6BJ2 - chains E and C of the 5 polymer chains in the assembly; structure by X-ray diffraction, 3.35 A resolution.

[Chain E]
Molecule: TCR 589 beta chain
Source organism: Homo sapiens
UniProtKB: K7N5M4 (K7N5M4_HUMAN); residues 113-242 here correspond to UniProt positions 120-249 (UniProt number = residue number + 7)
Chain sequence (241 residues; row label = number of the first residue in the row):
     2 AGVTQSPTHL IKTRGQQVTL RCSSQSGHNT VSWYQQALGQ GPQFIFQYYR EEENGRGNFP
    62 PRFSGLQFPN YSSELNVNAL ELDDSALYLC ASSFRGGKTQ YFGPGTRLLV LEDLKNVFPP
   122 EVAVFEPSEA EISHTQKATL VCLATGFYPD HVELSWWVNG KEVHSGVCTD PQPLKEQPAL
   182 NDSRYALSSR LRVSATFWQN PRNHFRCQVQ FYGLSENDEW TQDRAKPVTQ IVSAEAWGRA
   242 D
Cystine bridges: Cys23-Cys91, Cys143-Cys208
Covalent attachments: N-acetylglucosamine (NAG) linked to Asn71
Bound ions: Zn2+ site 1: His10, His152, Glu154; Zn2+ site 2: His135 (shared with 1 residue of chain D)

[Chain C]
Molecule: HIV Pol B35 peptide
Chain sequence (9 residues; row label = number of the first residue in the row):
     1 IPLTEEAEL

[How chain E and chain C interact]
Contacting residue pairs (6):
  Asn30(E) with Glu8(C)
  Tyr50(E) with Glu8(C)
  Arg51(E) with Glu8(C), salt bridge
  Arg96(E) with Glu5(C); Glu6(C); Ala7(C)
Other interface residues (no listed pair), chain E (5 interface residues in all): Gly97
Other interface residues (no listed pair), chain C (5 interface residues in all): Thr4

[In short]
Chain E and chain C each contribute 5 residues to their interface; the contacts include 1 salt bridge. The
salt-bridged pair is Arg51(E)-Glu8(C). N-acetylglucosamine is covalently linked to Asn71(E). The Zn2+ site 1
is built by His10(E), His152(E) and Glu154(E).
Chain E is TCR 589 beta chain (Homo sapiens) and chain C is HIV Pol B35 peptide; the structure, TCR589 in
complex with HIV(Pol448-456)/HLA-B35, was determined by X-ray diffraction (same publication as 6BJ3 and 6BJ8).
